3AMQ - chain A; structure by X-ray diffraction, 1.80 A resolution.

Chain A:
Protein: Endo-1,4-beta-glucanase
Organism: Thermotoga maritima
Notes: EC 3.2.1.4
Reference sequence: Q60032 (Q60032_THEMA); residues 1-257 here = UniProt positions 1-257
Sequence (265 residues; each row starts with the number of its first residue; numbers below 1 keep their minus sign (Met-7 is residue -7)):
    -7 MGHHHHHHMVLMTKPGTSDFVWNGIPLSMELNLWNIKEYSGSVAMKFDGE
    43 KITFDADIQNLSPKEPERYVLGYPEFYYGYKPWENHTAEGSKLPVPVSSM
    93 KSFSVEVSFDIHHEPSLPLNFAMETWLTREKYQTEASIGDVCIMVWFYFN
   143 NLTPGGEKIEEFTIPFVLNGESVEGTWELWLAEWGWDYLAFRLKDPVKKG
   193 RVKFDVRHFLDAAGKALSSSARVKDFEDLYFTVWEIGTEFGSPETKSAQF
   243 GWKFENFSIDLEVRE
Disordered / not traced: -7 to 0
Sequence notes: expression tag (-7 to 0); engineered mutation Cys134 (Glu in Q60032)
Residues lining bound ligands: beta-D-glucopyranose (BGC): Trp26, Arg60, Tyr61, Val62, Asn112, Met136, Trp138, Leu144, Thr145, Pro146, Gly147, Trp176, Tyr180, Glu231

In short:
Chain A binds beta-D-glucopyranose.
Chain A is Endo-1,4-beta-glucanase (Thermotoga maritima); the structure, E134C-Cellobiose co-crystal of
cellulase 12A from thermotoga maritima, was determined by X-ray diffraction, deposited together with 3AMH,
3AMM, 3AMN and 3AMP.
